Entry 6P7X (electron microscopy, 4.30 A resolution (low resolution: residue-level contacts below are approximate; hydrogen-bond / salt-bridge calls are withheld)); this record covers chains C and B of the 5 polymer chains in the assembly.

== Chain C ==
Molecule: Ctf13
From: Kluyveromyces lactis
Reference sequence: Q6CK37 (Q6CK37_KLULA); numbering as in UniProt (aligned over 1-389)
Amino-acid sequence (389 residues; row label = number of the first residue in the row):
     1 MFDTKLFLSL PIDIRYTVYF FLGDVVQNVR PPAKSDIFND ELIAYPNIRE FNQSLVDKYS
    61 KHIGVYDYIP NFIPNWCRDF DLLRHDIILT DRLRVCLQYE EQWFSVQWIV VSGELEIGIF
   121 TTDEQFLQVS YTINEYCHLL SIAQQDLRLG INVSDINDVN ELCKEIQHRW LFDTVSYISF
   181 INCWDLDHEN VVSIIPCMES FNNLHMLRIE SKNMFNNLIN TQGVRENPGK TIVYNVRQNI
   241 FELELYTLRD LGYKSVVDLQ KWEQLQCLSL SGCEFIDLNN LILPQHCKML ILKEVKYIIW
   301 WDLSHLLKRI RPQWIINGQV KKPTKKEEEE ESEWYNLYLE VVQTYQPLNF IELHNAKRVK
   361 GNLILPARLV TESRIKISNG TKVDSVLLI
Unresolved in the structure: 1-2

== Chain B ==
Molecule: Cep3
From: Kluyveromyces lactis
Reference sequence: Q6CRD4 (Q6CRD4_KLULA); residues 1-634 here = UniProt positions 1-634
Amino-acid sequence (634 residues; row label = number of the first residue in the row):
     1 MSKPKISLTK GKHPCTFCQA RKVKCDRSLP ACQNCIERNV TELCEYDDNG SRKRARLADD
    61 VNLYDKKLFN IWNQYERLWI HDTLGQCQQG VYMGIAFPLD VSEYNNTKDF YGYECLFSKE
   121 SIFKILDHSL ERLGWLYFGF FTDISELPYQ MERYWNEYES MNINLENEEA TTRQTTFKKS
   181 ADQILWDLVL RSVIVMTIYY MPAKSILSLV DIDAIEKYPL DFSESNEGVD ELKKKYEIFD
   241 YCLRHTLNKV LRTIFTLPPD VRTLQIFLIL SNTNFLQIYP SLGNNILVHC IHLAKVLGIK
   301 DFKLKINDSG STRLQKLSMH NIWFRLSTVD YMRSSPNKII ALHTDNSSAL TRKTLFTHCS
   361 IDSIDVYDVE SNLEVLRWKI TSLDRDLEVS EPSLKTLKAM KELLGLLDRK TSVSNDASFN
   421 TKFESFFLKL QCNFVMWKIL RYEFMQYGVT NGLQKLCCPA RRIIALVANF LKEDYFEYTT
   481 HPFCVHILCV IAGFFSFYCI FHEADEVRDL RNDAVGLLKL LFDPLRPVIS CFFSNLSRLE
   541 ELRHIWKSVE ITDQANRLVH PVMYVLKTDI IKLKRNLEII SGSLKDANYQ ETFKDKLEID
   601 INTPALSSDF LEVVREFNLS HPLDINGKMS RQNN
Unresolved in the structure: 1-61, 83-95, 163-178, 221-230, 356-360, 549-557, 579-606, 619-634

== Interface between chain C and chain B ==
Contacting residue pairs - 33 pairs, chain C then chain B:
  Pro11(C) - Thr450(B)
  Asp13(C) - Val449(B)
  Tyr16(C) - Lys398(B)
  Gln98(C) - Leu394(B)
  Tyr99(C) - Leu394(B)
  Tyr99(C) - Lys398(B)
  Glu100(C) - Lys353(B)
  Phe241(C) - Leu355(B)
  Glu242(C) - Lys353(B)
  Gln266(C) - Leu355(B)
  His286(C) - Ile361(B)
  Met289(C) - Arg352(B)
  Glu328(C) - Gly310(B)
  Glu328(C) - Arg313(B)
  Glu331(C) - Arg313(B)
  Ser332(C) - Arg313(B)
  Tyr335(C) - Arg313(B)
  Asn336(C) - Ile306(B)
  Asn336(C) - Asn307(B)
  Leu339(C) - Leu304(B)
  Leu339(C) - Lys305(B)
  Leu339(C) - Ile306(B)
  Asn349(C) - Val366(B)
  Asn349(C) - Asp368(B)
  Arg368(C) - Tyr367(B)
  Arg368(C) - Asp368(B)
  Leu369(C) - Tyr367(B)
  Thr371(C) - Arg409(B)
  Thr371(C) - Lys410(B)
  Glu372(C) - Tyr367(B)
  Glu372(C) - Lys379(B)
  Arg374(C) - Thr351(B)
  Arg374(C) - Tyr367(B)
Other interface residues (no listed pair), chain C (29 interface residues in all): Ile12, Arg148, Lys288, Tyr338, Glu340, Gln343
Other interface residues (no listed pair), chain B (31 interface residues in all): Lys303, Ala349, Thr354, Asp365, Val369, Glu370, Ser371, Lys395, Leu406, Tyr447

== In short ==
29 residues of chain C and 31 residues of chain B are in contact.
Chain C is Ctf13 and chain B is Cep3, both from Kluyveromyces lactis; the structure, Structure of the K.
lactis CBF3 core - Ndc10 D1D2 complex, was determined by electron microscopy, deposited together with 6P7W and
6P7V.
